Entry 5U8T (electron microscopy, 4.90 A resolution (low resolution: residue-level contacts below are approximate; hydrogen-bond / salt-bridge calls are withheld)); this record covers chains 4 and 7 of the 12 polymer chains in the assembly.

# Chain 4
Name: DNA replication licensing factor MCM4
Source organism: Saccharomyces cerevisiae (strain ATCC 204508 / S288c)
Notes: EC 3.6.4.12
UniProt: P30665 (MCM4_YEAST); numbering as in UniProt (aligned over 1-933)
Sequence (933 residues; numbered 1 to 933; the number before each row is that of its first residue):
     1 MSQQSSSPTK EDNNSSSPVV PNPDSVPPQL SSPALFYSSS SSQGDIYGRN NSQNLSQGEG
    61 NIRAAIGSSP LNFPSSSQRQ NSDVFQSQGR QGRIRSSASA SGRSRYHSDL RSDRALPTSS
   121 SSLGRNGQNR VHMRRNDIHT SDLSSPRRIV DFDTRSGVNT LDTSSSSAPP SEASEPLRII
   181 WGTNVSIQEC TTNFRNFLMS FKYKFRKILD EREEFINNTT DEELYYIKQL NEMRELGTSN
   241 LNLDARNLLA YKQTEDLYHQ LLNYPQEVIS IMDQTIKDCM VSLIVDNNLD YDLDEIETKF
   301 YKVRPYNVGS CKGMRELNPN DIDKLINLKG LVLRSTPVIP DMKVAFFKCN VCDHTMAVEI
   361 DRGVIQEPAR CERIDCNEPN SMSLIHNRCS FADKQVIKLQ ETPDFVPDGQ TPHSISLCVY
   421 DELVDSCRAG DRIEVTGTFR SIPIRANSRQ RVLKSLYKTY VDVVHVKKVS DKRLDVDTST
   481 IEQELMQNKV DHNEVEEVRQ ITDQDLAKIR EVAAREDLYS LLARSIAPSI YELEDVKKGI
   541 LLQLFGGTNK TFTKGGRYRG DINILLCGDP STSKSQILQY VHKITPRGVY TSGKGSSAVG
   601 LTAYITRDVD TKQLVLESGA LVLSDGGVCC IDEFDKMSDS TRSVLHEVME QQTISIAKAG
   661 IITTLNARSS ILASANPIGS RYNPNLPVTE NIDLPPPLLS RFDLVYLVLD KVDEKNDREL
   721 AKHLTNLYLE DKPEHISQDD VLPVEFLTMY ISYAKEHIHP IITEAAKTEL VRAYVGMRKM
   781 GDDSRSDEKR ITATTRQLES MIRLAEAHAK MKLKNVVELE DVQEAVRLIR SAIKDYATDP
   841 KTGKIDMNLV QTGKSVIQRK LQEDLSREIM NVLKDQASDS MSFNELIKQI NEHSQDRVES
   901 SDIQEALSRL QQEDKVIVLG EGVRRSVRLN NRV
Disordered / not traced: 1-176, 206-224, 471-498, 731-739, 780-792, 839-850, 930-933
UniProt features mapped onto this chain:
  - motif: S700 to D703 (Arginine finger)
  - binding site (ATP): G568 to S575
  - modified residue (Phosphoserine): S52, S56, S69
  - mutagenesis: K574 (K574A: Loss of MCM2-7 complex helicase activity)

# Chain 7
Name: DNA replication licensing factor MCM7
Source organism: Saccharomyces cerevisiae (strain ATCC 204508 / S288c)
Notes: EC 3.6.4.12
UniProt: P38132 (MCM7_YEAST); residues 1-845 here = UniProt positions 1-845
Sequence (845 residues; each row starts with the number of its first residue):
     1 MSAALPSIQL PVDYNNLFNE ITDFLVTFKQ DTLSSDATRN ENEDENLDAE NIEQHLLEKG
    61 PKYMAMLQKV ANRELNSVII DLDDILQYQN EKFLQGTQAD DLVSAIQQNA NHFTELFCRA
   121 IDNNMPLPTK EIDYKDDVLD VILNQRRLRN ERMLSDRTNE IRSENLMDTT MDPPSSMNDA
   181 LREVVEDETE LFPPNLTRRY FLYFKPLSQN CARRYRKKAI SSKPLSVRQI KGDFLGQLIT
   241 VRGIITRVSD VKPAVEVIAY TCDQCGYEVF QEVNSRTFTP LSECTSEECS QNQTKGQLFM
   301 STRASKFSAF QECKIQELSQ QVPVGHIPRS LNIHVNGTLV RSLSPGDIVD VTGIFLPAPY
   361 TGFKALKAGL LTETYLEAQF VRQHKKKFAS FSLTSDVEER VMELITSGDV YNRLAKSIAP
   421 EIYGNLDVKK ALLLLLVGGV DKRVGDGMKI RGDINVCLMG DPGVAKSQLL KAICKISPRG
   481 VYTTGKGSSG VGLTAAVMKD PVTDEMILEG GALVLADNGI CCIDEFDKMD ESDRTAIHEV
   541 MEQQTISISK AGINTTLNAR TSILAAANPL YGRYNPRLSP LDNINLPAAL LSRFDILFLM
   601 LDIPSRDDDE KLAEHVTYVH MHNKQPDLDF TPVEPSKMRE YIAYAKTKRP VMSEAVNDYV
   661 VQAYIRLRQD SKREMDSKFS FGQATPRTLL GIIRLSQALA KLRLADMVDI DDVEEALRLV
   721 RVSKESLYQE TNKSKEDESP TTKIFTIIKK MLQETGKNTL SYENIVKTVR LRGFTMLQLS
   781 NCIQEYSYLN VWHLINEGNT LKFVDDGTMD TDQEDSLVST PKLAPQTTAS ANVSAQDSDI
   841 DLQDA
Disordered / not traced: 1-3, 32-59, 160-189, 387-394, 730-845
UniProt features mapped onto this chain:
  - motif: S592 to D595 (Arginine finger)
  - binding site (ATP): Y423, G463, A465, K466, S467, N568, R593, R687
  - modified residue: T811 (Phosphothreonine), S819 (Phosphoserine), S838 (Phosphoserine)
  - mutagenesis: K466 (K466A: Loss of MCM2-7 complex helicase activity)
Disulfide bonds: C474-C522

# Chain 4 / chain 7 interface
Residue-residue contacts - 107 pairs, chain 4 then chain 7:
  W181(4) with Q145(7); R146(7); R149(7); R303(7)
  G182(4) with V141(7); I142(7); Q145(7)
  T183(4) with R303(7)
  N184(4) with V141(7); Q145(7)
  Q260(4) with K135(7)
  N263(4) with K135(7); V138(7)
  Y264(4) with K135(7); V138(7); L139(7); V141(7)
  E267(4) with R303(7)
  R315(4) with D250(7); V251(7); R341(7)
  E316(4) with R341(7)
  L317(4) with R341(7)
  N318(4) with R341(7)
  P319(4) with P253(7); F307(7)
  I322(4) with T302(7); R303(7); F307(7)
  K324(4) with V138(7)
  L331(4) with L508(7); I553(7)
  L333(4) with L508(7)
  R334(4) with M506(7)
  R362(4) with F299(7)
  V364(4) with F299(7)
  K398(4) with E505(7)
  Q400(4) with I507(7); L508(7)
  V406(4) with L515(7)
  D408(4) with R479(7); L515(7)
  G409(4) with E509(7); L515(7)
  Q410(4) with V248(7); P345(7)
  T411(4) with I507(7); L508(7); E509(7)
  P412(4) with L508(7); E509(7)
  H413(4) with D250(7)
  A429(4) with G552(7)
  G430(4) with I553(7); T555(7)
  R432(4) with T555(7); L557(7)
  S441(4) with T302(7)
  P443(4) with M300(7)
  R451(4) with P280(7)
  V452(4) with P280(7)
  L453(4) with T277(7); F278(7); P280(7)
  K454(4) with R276(7); T277(7)
  S455(4) with V255(7); R276(7); T277(7); F278(7)
  L456(4) with P253(7); A254(7); R276(7); F310(7)
  Y457(4) with A254(7); I258(7); M300(7); F307(7)
  T459(4) with P253(7)
  D569(4) with Q683(7)
  P570(4) with Q683(7)
  S571(4) with S592(7); T685(7)
  S575(4) with R687(7)
  Q576(4) with R687(7)
  Q579(4) with E539(7); E542(7)
  S592(4) with H538(7)
  D632(4) with H538(7)
  R681(4) with M675(7); D676(7)
  D710(4) with K672(7)
  V712(4) with K672(7)
  E714(4) with I665(7)
  D717(4) with R668(7); K672(7)
  R718(4) with V661(7)
  A721(4) with V661(7)
  K722(4) with D658(7)
  T725(4) with N657(7)
  L727(4) with I450(7)
  Y728(4) with K442(7); M652(7)
  L729(4) with K442(7); V651(7)
  E730(4) with K442(7); R443(7)
Other interface residues (no listed pair), chain 4 (77 interface residues in all): D256, H259, N320, D323, V332, Q366, P403, D404, S529, Y580, K583, Y590, G595, L724
Other interface residues (no listed pair), chain 7 (76 interface residues in all): D136, K252, T261, E268, V273, Q297, K306, S344, V444, M448, V514, D517, E531, T556, R593, E654, S677, P686

# Overview
77 residues of chain 4 face 76 of chain 7 across their interface. UniProt lists 8 ATP-binding residues and one
mutagenesis site on chain 4; 8 ATP-binding residues and one mutagenesis site on chain 7.
Chain 4 is DNA replication licensing factor MCM4 and chain 7 is DNA replication licensing factor MCM7, both
from Saccharomyces cerevisiae (strain ATCC 204508 / S288c); the structure, Structure of Eukaryotic CMG
Helicase at a Replication Fork and Implications, was determined by electron microscopy (same publication as
5U8S).
